PDB entry 9CI2 | electron microscopy, 2.90 A resolution | chains B and I of the 16 polymer chains in the assembly

== Chain B ==
Protein: Rubisco large subunit
Source organism: Anthoceros agrestis
Chain sequence (475 residues; row label = number of the first residue in the row):
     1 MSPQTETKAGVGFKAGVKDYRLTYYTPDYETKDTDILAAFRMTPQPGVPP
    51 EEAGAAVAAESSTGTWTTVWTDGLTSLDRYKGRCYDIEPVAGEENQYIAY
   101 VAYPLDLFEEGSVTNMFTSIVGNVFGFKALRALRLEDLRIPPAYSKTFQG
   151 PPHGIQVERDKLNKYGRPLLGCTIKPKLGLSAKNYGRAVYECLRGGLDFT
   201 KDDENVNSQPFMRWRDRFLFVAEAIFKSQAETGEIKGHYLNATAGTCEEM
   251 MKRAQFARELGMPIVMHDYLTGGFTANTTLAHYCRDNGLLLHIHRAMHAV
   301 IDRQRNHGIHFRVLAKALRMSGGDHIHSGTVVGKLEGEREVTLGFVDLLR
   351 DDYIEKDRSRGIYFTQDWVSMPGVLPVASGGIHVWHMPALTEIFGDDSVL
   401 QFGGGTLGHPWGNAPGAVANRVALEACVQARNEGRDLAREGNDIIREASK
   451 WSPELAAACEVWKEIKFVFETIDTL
Not modelled in the structure: 1-11, 467-475
Modified residues: K201 (lysine nz-carboxylic acid; KCX)
Residues lining bound ligands: 2-carboxyarabinitol-1,5-diphosphate (CAP): T65, W66, N123

== Chain I ==
Protein: Rubisco small subunit
Source organism: Anthoceros agrestis
Chain sequence (125 residues; row label = number of the first residue in the row):
     1 MQVWNPIDNPKFETLSYLPPLTDNQIAREIDYMLRNKWIPCLEFDPSGTI
    51 TTLPGQPGYYGGRYWTMWKLPMFGCNNAGYVLREIEHCKNAYPGCFIRVL
   101 GFDNIRQVQCCAFIVHKPQHHHHHH
Not modelled in the structure: 119-125

== Interface between chain B and chain I ==
Residue-residue contacts (5):
  G73(B) - F73(I)
  L74(B) - Q107(I)
  T75(B) - N104(I)
  T75(B) - Q107(I)
  S76(B) - N104(I)
Also at the interface, not in a pair above, chain B (6 interface residues in all): G12, W70
Also at the interface, not in a pair above, chain I (8 interface residues in all): I39, M67, L70, P71, I105

== Overview ==
The interface between chain B and chain I involves 6 residues on one side and 8 on the other. Chain B binds
2-carboxyarabinitol-1,5-diphosphate.
Here chain B is Rubisco large subunit and chain I is Rubisco small subunit, both from Anthoceros agrestis.
Entry 9CI2 (Anthoceros agrestis Rubisco octamer core complexed with small subunits and Arabidopsis thaliana
BSD2) was determined by electron microscopy, deposited together with 9CHZ, 9CI1 and 9CK5.
